8GRI - chains E and G of the 8 polymer chains in the assembly; structure by X-ray diffraction, 2.37 A resolution.

[Chain E (and G)]
Protein: N-formimidoyl fortimicin A synthase
Source organism: Streptomyces luteocolor
Notes: chain G of this document is another copy of the same molecule, construct and numbering; everything in this record applies to it too
Reference sequence: A0A125SZC1 (A0A125SZC1_9ACTN); residue numbers follow UniProt; this construct covers 1-491
Chain sequence (512 residues; row label = number of the first residue in the row; numbers below 1 keep their minus sign (Met-20 is residue -20)):
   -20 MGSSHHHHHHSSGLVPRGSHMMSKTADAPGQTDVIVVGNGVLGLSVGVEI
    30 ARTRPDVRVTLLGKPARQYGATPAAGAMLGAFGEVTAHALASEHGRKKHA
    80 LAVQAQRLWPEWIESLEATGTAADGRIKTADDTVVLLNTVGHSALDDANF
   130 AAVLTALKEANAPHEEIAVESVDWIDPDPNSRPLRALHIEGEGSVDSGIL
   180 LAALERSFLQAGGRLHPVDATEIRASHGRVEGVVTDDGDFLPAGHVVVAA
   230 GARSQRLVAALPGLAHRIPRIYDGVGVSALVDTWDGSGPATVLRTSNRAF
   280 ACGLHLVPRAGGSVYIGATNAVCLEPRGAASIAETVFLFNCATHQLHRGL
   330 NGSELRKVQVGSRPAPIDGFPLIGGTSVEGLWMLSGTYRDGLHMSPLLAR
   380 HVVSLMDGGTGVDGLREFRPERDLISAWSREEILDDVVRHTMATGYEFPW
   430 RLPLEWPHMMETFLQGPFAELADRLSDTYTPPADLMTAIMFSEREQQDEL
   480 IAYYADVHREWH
Disordered / not traced: -20 to 10
Differences from the reference sequence: initiating methionine (-20); expression tag (-19 to 0); engineered mutation Ala312 (Glu in A0A125SZC1)
Residues lining bound ligands:
  - FAD (flavin-adenine dinucleotide): Val16, Gly17, Asn18, Gly19, Val20, Leu21, Gly22, Leu41, Gly42, Arg46, Gln47, Tyr48, Gly49, Ala50, Thr51, Ala53, Ala54, Gly55, Ala56, Met57, Val197, Asp198, Ala199, Ala228, Ala229, Gly230, Arg232, Gly255, Val256, Ser257, Tyr294, Ala297, Gly340, Ser341, Arg342, Pro343, Leu363, Thr366, Tyr367, Arg368, Asp369, Gly370, Leu371, His372
  - glycine (GLY): Met57, Glu63, His284, Ala297, Arg342, Arg368
  - I55 ([(2R,3R,4S,5R,6R)-6-[(E)-[(3AS,7R,7AS)-7-oxidanyl-4-oxidanylidene-3,3A,5,6,7,7A-hexahydro-1H-imidazo[4,5-c]pyridin-2-ylidene]amino]-5-(2-azanylethanoylamino)-2-(hydroxymethyl)-4-oxidanyl-oxan-3-yl] carbamate), molecule 1: Ala278, Phe279, Cys281, Asn299, Ala300, Cys302, Arg306, Ser310, Ala312, Glu313, Thr420, Thr423, Thr466, Phe470
  - I55, molecule 2: Glu434, Trp435, Met438

[Chain E / chain G interface]
Contacting residue pairs (34):
  Thr420(E) - Trp435(G)
  Thr420(E) - Met438(G)
  Thr423(E) - Trp435(G)  hydrogen bond
  Gly424(E) - Trp435(G)
  Phe427(E) - Arg430(G)
  Phe427(E) - Leu431(G)
  Phe427(E) - Pro432(G)  hydrophobic
  Pro428(E) - Arg430(G)  hydrogen bond (backbone-side chain)
  Trp429(E) - Arg430(G)
  Trp429(E) - Leu431(G)  hydrophobic
  Trp429(E) - Trp435(G)
  Arg430(E) - Phe427(G)
  Arg430(E) - Pro428(G)  hydrogen bond (side chain-backbone)
  Arg430(E) - Trp429(G)
  Arg430(E) - Arg430(G)  hydrogen bond (backbone-backbone)
  Leu431(E) - Phe427(G)
  Leu431(E) - Trp429(G)  hydrophobic
  Pro432(E) - Phe427(G)  hydrophobic
  Trp435(E) - Thr420(G)
  Trp435(E) - Thr423(G)  hydrogen bond
  Trp435(E) - Gly424(G)
  Trp435(E) - Trp429(G)
  Trp435(E) - Met439(G)  hydrophobic
  Met438(E) - Thr420(G)
  Met438(E) - Leu443(G)  hydrophobic
  Met438(E) - Phe470(G)  hydrophobic
  Met439(E) - Trp435(G)  hydrophobic
  Met439(E) - Met439(G)  hydrophobic
  Phe442(E) - Phe442(G)
  Phe442(E) - Leu443(G)  hydrophobic
  Phe442(E) - Pro446(G)  hydrophobic
  Leu443(E) - Phe442(G)  hydrophobic
  Pro446(E) - Phe442(G)  hydrophobic
  Phe470(E) - Met438(G)  hydrophobic
Also at the interface, not in a pair above, chain E (18 interface residues in all): Met421, Met469
Also at the interface, not in a pair above, chain G (18 interface residues in all): Met421, Met469

[In short]
The chain E/chain G interface involves 18 residues from each chain, with 5 hydrogen bonds. Polar pairs include
Thr423(E)-Trp435(G), Pro428(E)-Arg430(G) and Arg430(E)-Arg430(G). Chain E binds flavin-adenine dinucleotide,
glycine and compound I55.
Chain E and chain G are both N-formimidoyl fortimicin A synthase (Streptomyces luteocolor); the structure,
Orf1-E312A-glycine-glycylthricin, was determined by X-ray diffraction.
